Entry 1FXL (X-ray diffraction, 1.80 A resolution); this record covers chains B and A.

== Chain B ==
Molecule: 9-nt RNA strand
Notes: fragment: fragment of the c-fos au-rich element
Sequence (9 nucleotides; row label = number of the first residue in the row):
     3 UUUUAUUUU

== Chain A ==
Molecule: Paraneoplastic encephalomyelitis antigen hud
From: Homo sapiens
Notes: fragment: n-terminal two rrm-domains
UniProt: P26378 (ELAV4_HUMAN); residues 37-203 here correspond to UniProt positions 44-210 (UniProt number = residue number + 7)
Sequence (167 residues; row label = number of the first residue in the row):
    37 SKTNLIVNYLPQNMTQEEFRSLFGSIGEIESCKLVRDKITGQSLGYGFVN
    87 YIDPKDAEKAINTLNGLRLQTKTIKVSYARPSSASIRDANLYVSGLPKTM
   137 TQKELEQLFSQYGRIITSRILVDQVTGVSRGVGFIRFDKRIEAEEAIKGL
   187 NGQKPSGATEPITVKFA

== Interface between chain B and chain A ==
Contacting residue pairs (42):
  U3(B) - Tyr128(A)  stacking on the base
  U3(B) - Leu157(A)  sugar contact
  U3(B) - Arg166(A)  salt bridge to the phosphate
  U3(B) - Phe170(A)  sugar contact
  U3(B) - Lys201(A)  hydrogen bond to the base
  U3(B) - Ala203(A)  hydrogen bond to the base
  U4(B) - Asn126(A)  hydrogen bond to the base
  U4(B) - Arg155(A)  hydrogen bond to the phosphate
  U4(B) - Leu157(A)  sugar contact
  U4(B) - Phe170(A)  stacking on the base
  U5(B) - Tyr45(A)  stacking on the base
  U5(B) - Lys108(A)  hydrogen bond to the sugar
  U5(B) - Thr109(A)  hydrogen bond to the base
  U5(B) - Arg155(A)  salt bridge to the phosphate
  U6(B) - Lys108(A)  salt bridge to the phosphate
  A7(B) - Tyr45(A)  phosphate contact
  A7(B) - Gln48(A)  hydrogen bond to the base
  A7(B) - Ser79(A)  base contact
  A7(B) - Leu80(A)  base contact
  A7(B) - Arg155(A)  salt bridge to the phosphate
  A7(B) - Arg172(A)  hydrogen bond to the phosphate
  U8(B) - Ile42(A)  base contact
  U8(B) - Asn44(A)  sugar contact
  U8(B) - Lys111(A)  hydrogen bond to the base
  U8(B) - Arg116(A)  hydrogen bond to the base
  U8(B) - Ile152(A)  base contact
  U8(B) - Thr153(A)  base contact
  U8(B) - Arg172(A)  salt bridge to the phosphate
  U9(B) - Ile42(A)  base contact
  U9(B) - Tyr82(A)  sugar contact
  U9(B) - Phe84(A)  sugar contact
  U9(B) - Ala115(A)  base contact
  U9(B) - Arg116(A)  hydrogen bond to the base
  U9(B) - Ser118(A)  hydrogen bond to the sugar
  U9(B) - Ser119(A)  sugar contact
  U9(B) - Ile122(A)  base contact
  U10(B) - Asn40(A)  hydrogen bond to the base
  U10(B) - Lys69(A)  hydrogen bond to the sugar
  U10(B) - Val71(A)  sugar contact
  U10(B) - Phe84(A)  stacking on the base
  U10(B) - Ser118(A)  phosphate contact
  U11(B) - Lys69(A)  salt bridge to the phosphate
Also at the interface, not in a pair above, chain A (35 interface residues in all): Gly81, Tyr114, Pro117, Arg123, Gln160

== In short ==
9 residues of chain B face 35 of chain A across their interface, with 14 hydrogen bonds, 6 salt bridges and 4
aromatic stacking contacts. Polar contacts include U3(B)-Lys201(A), U3(B)-Ala203(A) and U4(B)-Asn126(A).
Chain B is a 9-nt RNA strand and chain A is Paraneoplastic encephalomyelitis antigen hud (Homo sapiens); the
structure, Crystal structure of hud and au-rich element of the C-fos RNA, was determined by X-ray diffraction
together with 1G2E from the same study.
